6RDN - chains T and X of the 31 polymer chains in the assembly; structure by electron microscopy, 3.20 A resolution.

# Chain T
Protein: ATP synthase subunit alpha
Source organism: Polytomella sp. Pringsheim 198.80
UniProt: A0ZW40 (A0ZW40_9CHLO); residue numbers follow UniProt; this construct covers 1-562
Sequence (562 residues; row label = number of the first residue in the row):
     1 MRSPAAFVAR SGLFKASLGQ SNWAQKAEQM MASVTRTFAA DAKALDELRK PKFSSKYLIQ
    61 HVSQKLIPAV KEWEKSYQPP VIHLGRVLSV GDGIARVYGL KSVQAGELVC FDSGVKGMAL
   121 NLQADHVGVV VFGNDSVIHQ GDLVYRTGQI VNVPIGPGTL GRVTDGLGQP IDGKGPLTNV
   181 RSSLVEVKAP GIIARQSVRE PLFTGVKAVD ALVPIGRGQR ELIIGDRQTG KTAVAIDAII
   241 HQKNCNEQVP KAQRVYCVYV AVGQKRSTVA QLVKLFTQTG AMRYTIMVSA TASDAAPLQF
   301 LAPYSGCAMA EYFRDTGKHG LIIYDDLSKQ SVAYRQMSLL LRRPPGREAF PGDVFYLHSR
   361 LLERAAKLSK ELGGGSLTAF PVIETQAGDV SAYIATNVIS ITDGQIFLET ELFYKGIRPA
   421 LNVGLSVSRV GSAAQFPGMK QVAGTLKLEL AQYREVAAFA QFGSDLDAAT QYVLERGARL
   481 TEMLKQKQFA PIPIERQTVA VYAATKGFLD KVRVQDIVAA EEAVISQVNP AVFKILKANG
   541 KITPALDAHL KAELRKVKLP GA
Not modelled in the structure: 1-39
Construct notes: conflict Arg266 (Lys in A0ZW40)
Ion coordination: Mg2+: Thr232 (together with ATP)
Ligand contacts:
  - ADP (adenosine-5'-diphosphate): Val427, Ser428, Arg429
  - ATP (adenosine-5'-triphosphate): Arg227, Gln228, Thr229, Gly230, Lys231, Thr232, Ala233, Glu384, Phe413, Arg418, Pro419, Gln486, Lys487, Gln488

# Chain X
Protein: ATP synthase subunit beta
Source organism: Polytomella sp. Pringsheim 198.80
Notes: EC 7.1.2.2
UniProt: A0ZW41 (A0ZW41_9CHLO); residue numbers follow UniProt; this construct covers 1-574
Sequence (574 residues; each row starts with the number of its first residue):
     1 MALRYAAGLA KNVVQRQGAS LNIARAFAAE PAPAIDAGYV SQVIGPVVDV RFDGELPSIL
    61 SSLEVEGHSV RLVLEVAQHM GDNTVRCIAM DSTDGLVRGQ KVVDTGSPIK VPVGRGTLGR
   121 IMNVIGEPVD EQGPIDAADI WSIHREAPEF TEQSTEQEIL VTGIKVVDLL APYQRGGKIG
   181 LFGGAGVGKT VLIMELINNV AKAHGGFSVF AGVGERTREG NDLYREMIES GVIKLGAERG
   241 NSKCTLVYGQ MNEPPGARAR VALTGLTVAE YFRDIEGQDV LLFVDNIFRF TQANSEVSAL
   301 LGRIPSAVGY QPTLATDLGG LQERITTTTK GSITSVQAVY VPADDLTDPA PATTFAHLDA
   361 TTVLSRSIAE LGIYPAVDPL DSTSRMLNPN VIGAEHYNVA RGVQKVLQDY KNLQDIIAIL
   421 GMDELSEEDK LTVARARKIQ RFLSQPFQVA EVFTGTPGKY VDLADTISGF QGVLTGKYDD
   481 LPEMAFYMVG DIKEVKEKAD KMAKDIASRK EADNKKVSEE LKDIPSLDKL VSEIKEVVIE
   541 EDDGLEEDFK AEALSSETVV LNEEGKSVPL PKKN
Not modelled in the structure: 1-32
Construct notes: conflict Ala350 (Gly in A0ZW41), Leu387 (Arg in A0ZW41)
Ion coordination: Mg2+: Thr190, Glu215 (together with ADP)
Ligand contacts:
  - ADP (adenosine-5'-diphosphate): Ala185, Gly186, Val187, Gly188, Lys189, Thr190, Val191, Glu219, Tyr374, Pro375, Phe447, Ala450, Phe453, Thr454
  - ATP (adenosine-5'-triphosphate): Ser384, Arg385, Leu387, Tyr397, Arg401

# Interface between chain T and chain X
Pairs across the interface - 95 pairs, chain T then chain X:
  Leu88(T) with Gly81(X)
  Ser89(T) with His79(X); Met80(X)
  Val90(T) with Ile59(X); Gln78(X); His79(X), hydrogen bond (backbone-backbone)
  Gly91(T) with Gln78(X)
  Asp92(T) with Gln78(X), hydrogen bond; Arg303(X), salt bridge
  Asn134(T) with Glu146(X)
  Asp135(T) with Ile59(X)
  Ser136(T) with Ser58(X); Ile59(X); Leu60(X)
  His139(T) with Ser58(X); His79(X)
  Gln140(T) with Leu56(X); His79(X), hydrogen bond (backbone-side chain); Gly81(X), hydrogen bond (side chain-backbone); Asp82(X); Asn83(X)
  Val163(T) with Phe150(X), hydrophobic
  Ile171(T) with Phe150(X); Thr151(X)
  Asp172(T) with Phe150(X); Thr151(X)
  Gly173(T) with Thr151(X)
  Arg227(T) with Phe355(X); Asp381(X), salt bridge
  Gln228(T) with Thr383(X)
  Lys265(T) with Glu323(X); Ala356(X); His357(X); Asp359(X), salt bridge
  Arg266(T) with Ala147(X); Pro148(X), hydrogen bond (side chain-backbone); Glu149(X); Phe150(X); Gln153(X); Glu323(X), hydrogen bond (backbone-side chain)
  Ser267(T) with Gln153(X)
  Val269(T) with Phe150(X), hydrophobic
  Ala270(T) with Phe150(X), hydrophobic; Gln153(X); Thr155(X)
  Gln271(T) with Thr155(X); Gln157(X)
  Val273(T) with Phe150(X), hydrophobic
  Lys274(T) with Thr155(X), hydrogen bond (side chain-backbone)
  Ala292(T) with Gly319(X); His357(X)
  Ser293(T) with Glu323(X)
  Asp294(T) with Thr316(X)
  Lys329(T) with Ala356(X)
  Val332(T) with Ala315(X), hydrophobic
  Arg335(T) with Ser306(X), hydrogen bond; Ala307(X)
  Gln336(T) with Pro312(X); Thr313(X); Thr316(X), hydrogen bond
  Leu339(T) with Ile304(X); Pro305(X); Ser306(X); Pro312(X), hydrophobic
  Leu340(T) with Pro312(X), hydrophobic; Thr313(X)
  Arg342(T) with Gly302(X), hydrogen bond (side chain-backbone); Ile304(X)
  Arg343(T) with Ile304(X)
  Pro345(T) with Ile304(X), hydrophobic
  Glu348(T) with Ala307(X), hydrogen bond (backbone-backbone)
  Ala349(T) with Ser306(X); Ala307(X)
  Gln386(T) with Thr347(X); Ala352(X)
  Glu411(T) with Gln408(X)
  Phe413(T) with Arg401(X)
  Tyr414(T) with Leu380(X); Thr383(X); Gln404(X); Lys405(X); Gln408(X)
  Lys415(T) with Lys405(X), hydrogen bond (backbone-side chain); Gln408(X); Asp409(X); Asn412(X)
  Arg418(T) with Arg401(X)
  Gln461(T) with Asn412(X); Leu413(X); Ile416(X); Asp429(X)
  Phe462(T) with Ile416(X), hydrophobic; Leu420(X), hydrophobic; Glu424(X)
  Gly463(T) with Glu424(X)
Interface residues without a listed pair, chain T (51 interface residues in all): Ile138, Gln264, Ala296, Lys487
Interface residues without a listed pair, chain X (62 interface residues in all): Pro57, Glu156, Lys178, Gly320, Leu346, Leu358, Val363, Ser382, Arg385, Pro389, Tyr397

# Summary
Chain T and chain X form an interface of 51 and 62 residues respectively; the contacts include 12 hydrogen
bonds and 3 salt bridges. Polar contacts include Asp92(T)-Arg303(X), Arg227(T)-Asp381(X) and
Lys265(T)-Asp359(X). ATP is bound between chain T and chain X. Ligands of chain T: ADP.
Chain T is ATP synthase subunit alpha and chain X is ATP synthase subunit beta, both from Polytomella sp.
Pringsheim 198.80; the structure, Cryo-EM structure of Polytomella F-ATP synthase, Rotary substate 1C,
monomer-masked refinement, was determined by electron microscopy (same publication as 6RD4, 6RD5, 6RD6, 6RD7,
6RD8, 6RD9 and 46 further entries).
